Entry 5TL6 (X-ray diffraction, 2.62 A resolution); this record covers chains B and A.

[Chain B]
Molecule: Replicase polyprotein 1ab
Organism: Human SARS coronavirus
Notes: EC 3.4.19.12, 3.4.22.69, 3.4.22.-, 2.7.7.48, 3.6.4.12, 3.6.4.13, 2.1.1.-, 3.1.13.-, 3.1.-.-
UniProtKB: P0C6X7 (R1AB_CVHSA); residues 2-316 here correspond to UniProt positions 1541-1855 (UniProt number = residue number + 1539)
Sequence (319 residues; numbered -2 to 316; the number before each row is that of its first residue; numbers below 1 keep their minus sign (Met-2 is residue -2)):
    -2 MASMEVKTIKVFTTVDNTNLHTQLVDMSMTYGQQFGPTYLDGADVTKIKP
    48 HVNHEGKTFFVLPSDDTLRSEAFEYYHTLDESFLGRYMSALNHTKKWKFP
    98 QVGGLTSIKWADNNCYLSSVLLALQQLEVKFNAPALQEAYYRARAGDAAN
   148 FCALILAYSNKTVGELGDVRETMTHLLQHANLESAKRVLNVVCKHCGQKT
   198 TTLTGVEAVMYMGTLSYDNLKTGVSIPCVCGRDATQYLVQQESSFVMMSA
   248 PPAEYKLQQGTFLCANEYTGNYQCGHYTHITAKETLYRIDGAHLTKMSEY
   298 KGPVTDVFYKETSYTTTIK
Unresolved in the structure: -2 to 1
Construct notes: initiating methionine (-2); expression tag (-1 to 1)
Ion coordination: Zn2+: Cys190, Cys193, Cys225, Cys227
UniProt features mapped onto this chain:
  - zinc finger: Cys190 to Cys227 (C4-type)
  - active site (For PL-PRO activity): Cys112, His273, Asp287
  - binding site (Zn(2+)): Cys190, Cys193, Cys225, Cys227
What the authors report for this chain:
  - mutagenesis - M209A: decreased catalytic activity on Ub-AMC
  - mutagenesis - M209A: increased catalytic activity on Z-RLRGG-AMC
  - mutagenesis - M209A: unchanged catalytic activity on ISG15-AMC
  - mutagenesis - R167E (8-fold): increased catalytic activity on Ub
  - mutagenesis - R167E (20-fold): decreased catalytic activity on ISG15
  - mutagenesis - Q233E: increased catalytic activity on ISG15
  - mutagenesis - Q233E: decreased catalytic activity on Ub

[Chain A]
Molecule: Ubiquitin-like protein ISG15
Organism: Homo sapiens
Notes: fragment: C-terminal domain
UniProtKB: P05161 (ISG15_HUMAN); residues 80-157 here = UniProt positions 80-157
Sequence (79 residues; row label = number of the first residue in the row):
    79 MEPLSILVRNNKGRSSTYEVRLTQTVAHLKQQVSGLEGVQDDLFWLTFEG
   129 KPLEDQLPLGEYGLKPLSTVFMNLRLRGX
Unresolved in the structure: 79
Modified / non-standard residues: AYE (prop-2-en-1-amine) at position 157
Construct notes: initiating methionine (79); engineered mutation AYE_157 (Gly in P05161)
UniProt features mapped onto this chain:
  - site: Arg153 (Interacts with activating enzyme)
  - mutagenesis: Ser83 (S83A: Does not affect ISG15 signaling, interaction with ITGAL or activation of SRC family tyrosine kinases), Tyr96 (Y96L: Reduces ISG15 signaling. Strongly reduces ISG15 signaling and abolishes interaction with ITGAL and activation of SRC family tyrosine kinases; when associated with D-102), Arg99 (R99A: Strongly reduces ISG15 signaling and abolishes interaction with ITGAL), Thr101 (T101A: Strongly reduces ISG15 signaling and abolishes interaction with ITGAL and activation of SRC family tyrosine kinases), Gln102 (Q102D: Reduces ISG15 signaling. Strongly reduces ISG15 signaling and abolishes interaction with ITGAL and activation of SRC family tyrosine kinases; when associated with L-96), Thr103 (T103A: Strongly reduces ISG15 signaling and abolishes interaction with ITGAL)
What the authors report for this chain:
  - conformationally variable residues (side-chain flip): Trp123
  - specificity-determining residues: Asn89, Phe149, Asn151

[Interface between chain B and chain A]
Contacting residue pairs (34; chain B residue first):
  Asn110(B) with AYE_157(A)
  Asn111(B) with AYE_157(A)
  Cys112(B) with Gly156(A); AYE_157(A), covalent bond
  Tyr113(B) with Gly156(A)
  Leu163(B) with Arg155(A); Gly156(A); AYE_157(A)
  Gly164(B) with Leu154(A); Arg155(A); Gly156(A), hydrogen bond (backbone-backbone)
  Asp165(B) with Arg153(A); Leu154(A), hydrogen bond (side chain-backbone)
  Arg167(B) with Trp123(A)
  Glu168(B) with Arg153(A), salt bridge
  Glu204(B) with Lys129(A)
  Met209(B) with Trp123(A), hydrophobic; Asn151(A)
  Pro224(B) with Phe149(A), hydrophobic
  Pro249(B) with Leu154(A), hydrophobic
  Tyr265(B) with Leu154(A), hydrophobic; Arg155(A), hydrogen bond (side chain-backbone); Gly156(A)
  Tyr269(B) with Leu152(A), hydrophobic; Leu154(A), hydrophobic; Arg155(A)
  Gln270(B) with Arg155(A)
  Cys271(B) with Arg155(A)
  Gly272(B) with Arg155(A), hydrogen bond (backbone-backbone); Gly156(A); AYE_157(A)
  His273(B) with AYE_157(A)
  Tyr274(B) with Leu154(A)
  Thr302(B) with Leu154(A)
Also at the interface, not in a pair above, chain B (22 interface residues in all): Trp107
Also at the interface, not in a pair above, chain A (11 interface residues in all): Arg87
The authors on this interface:
  - pairs named by the authors: Arg167(B)-Trp123(A), Glu168(B)-Arg153(A) (salt bridge), Met209(B)-Trp123(A) (hydrophobic contact), Pro224(B)-Phe149(A) (hydrophobic contact), Arg87(A)-Asp230(B) (water-mediated contact)

[In short]
Chain B and chain A form an interface of 22 and 11 residues respectively, with 1 covalent bond, 4 hydrogen
bonds and 1 salt bridge. Among the polar pairs are Glu168(B)-Arg153(A), Asp165(B)-Leu154(A) and
Tyr265(B)-Arg155(A). The paper describes a contact between Arg167(B) and Trp123(A); a salt bridge between
Glu168(B) and Arg153(A); hydrophobic contacts between Met209(B) and Trp123(A) and Pro224(B) and Phe149(A).
From the paper: M209A of chain B reduces catalytic activity on Ub-AMC; specificity determinants Asn89(A),
Phe149(A) and Asn151(A); 3 substitutions were tested in all.
Here chain B is Replicase polyprotein 1ab (Human SARS coronavirus) and chain A is Ubiquitin-like protein ISG15
(Homo sapiens). Entry 5TL6 (Crystal structure of SARS-CoV papain-like protease in complex with the C-terminal
domain of human ISG15) was determined by X-ray diffraction, deposited together with 5TL7 and 5TLA.
